Entry 7JHG (electron microscopy, 3.47 A resolution); this record covers chains A and H of the 7 polymer chains in the assembly.

== Chain A ==
Protein: 5'-AMP-activated protein kinase catalytic subunit alpha-1
From: Homo sapiens
Notes: EC 2.7.11.1, 2.7.11.27, 2.7.11.31, 2.7.11.26
UniProtKB: Q13131 (AAPK1_HUMAN); residues 13-550 here correspond to UniProt positions 22-559 (UniProt number = residue number + 9)
Sequence (484 residues; each row starts with the number of its first residue; note: 54 numbers in that range are skipped by the numbering (no residue carries them; nothing is unmodelled there)):
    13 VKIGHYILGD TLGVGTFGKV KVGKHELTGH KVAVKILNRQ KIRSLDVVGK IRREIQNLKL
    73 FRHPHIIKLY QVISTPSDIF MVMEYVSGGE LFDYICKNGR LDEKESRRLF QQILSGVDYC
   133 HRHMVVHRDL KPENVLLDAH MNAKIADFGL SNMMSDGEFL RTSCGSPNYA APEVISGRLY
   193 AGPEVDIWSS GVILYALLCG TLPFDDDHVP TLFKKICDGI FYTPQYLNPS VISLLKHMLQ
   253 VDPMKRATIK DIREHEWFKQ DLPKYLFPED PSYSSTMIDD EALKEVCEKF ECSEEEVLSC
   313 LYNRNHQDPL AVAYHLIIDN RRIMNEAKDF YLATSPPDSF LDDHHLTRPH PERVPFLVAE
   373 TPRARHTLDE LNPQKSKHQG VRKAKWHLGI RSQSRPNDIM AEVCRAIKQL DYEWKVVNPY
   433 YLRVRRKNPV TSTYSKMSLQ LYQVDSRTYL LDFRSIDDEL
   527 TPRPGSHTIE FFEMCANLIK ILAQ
Not modelled in the structure: 285-388
Small-molecule neighbours: Dorsomorphin (TAK; 6-[4-(2-piperidin-1-ylethoxy)phenyl]-3-pyridin-4-ylpyrazolo[1,5-a]pyrimidine): Leu24, Val32, Ala45, Lys47, Met95, Glu96, Tyr97, Val98, Ser99, Gly100, Gly101, Lys109, Leu148, Ala158
Curated features (UniProtKB/Swiss-Prot):
  - active site: Asp141 (Proton acceptor)
  - binding site (ATP): Leu24 to Val32, Lys47
  - modified residue: Thr23 (Phosphothreonine), Thr174 (Phosphothreonine), Thr260 (Phosphothreonine), Thr346 (Phosphothreonine), Ser347 (Phosphoserine), Ser351 (Phosphoserine), Thr359 (Phosphothreonine), Thr373 (Phosphothreonine), Ser388 (Phosphoserine), Ser458 (Phosphoserine)

== Chain H ==
Protein: Fab heavy chain
From: synthetic construct
Notes: antibody fragment or engineered binder
Sequence (237 residues; each row starts with the number of its first residue):
     1 EISEVQLVES GGGLVQPGGS LRLSCAASGF NIYYYSIHWV RQAPGKGLEW VASIYPYSGS
    61 TSYADSVKGR FTISADTSKN TAYLQMNSLR AEDTAVYYCA RYYPYFISYY SKMEAMDYWG
   121 QGTLVTVSSA STKGPSVFPL APSSKSTSGG TAALGCLVKD YFPEPVTVSW NSGALTSGVH
   181 TFPAVLQSSG LYSLSSVVTV PSSSLGTQTY ICNVNHKPSN TKVDKKVEPK SCDKTHT
Not modelled in the structure: 1-3, 232-237
Disulfides: Cys25-Cys99, Cys156-Cys212

== How chain A and chain H interact ==
Pairs across the interface (58; chain A residue first):
  Arg55(A) - Tyr109(H)
  Leu57(A) - Tyr109(H)  hydrogen bond (backbone-side chain)
  Leu57(A) - Tyr110(H)
  Lys62(A) - Tyr109(H)
  Lys62(A) - Tyr110(H)
  Glu66(A) - Tyr109(H)
  Asn69(A) - Phe106(H)
  Asn69(A) - Tyr109(H)
  Asp130(A) - Tyr57(H)  hydrogen bond
  His133(A) - Tyr34(H)
  His133(A) - Tyr57(H)
  Arg134(A) - Tyr57(H)
  His135(A) - Phe106(H)
  Met136(A) - Tyr55(H)
  Met136(A) - Pro104(H)
  Met136(A) - Tyr105(H)
  Met136(A) - Phe106(H)  hydrogen bond (backbone-backbone)
  Val137(A) - Tyr105(H)
  Val137(A) - Phe106(H)  hydrophobic
  Val138(A) - Tyr105(H)  hydrophobic
  Arg140(A) - Tyr103(H)  hydrogen bond
  Arg140(A) - Ile107(H)
  Asn164(A) - Phe106(H)  hydrogen bond (side chain-backbone)
  Asn164(A) - Ile107(H)
  Met165(A) - Tyr109(H)  hydrophobic
  Asp168(A) - Ile107(H)
  Asp168(A) - Ser108(H)
  Arg190(A) - Glu4(H)
  Arg190(A) - Val5(H)
  Arg190(A) - Gly29(H)  hydrogen bond (side chain-backbone)
  Leu191(A) - Tyr118(H)
  Tyr192(A) - Ile107(H)  hydrophobic
  Gly194(A) - Tyr35(H)
  Pro195(A) - Tyr34(H)  hydrophobic
  Pro195(A) - Tyr35(H)
  Pro195(A) - Tyr105(H)
  Glu196(A) - Asn31(H)
  Glu196(A) - Tyr34(H)
  Ile199(A) - Tyr34(H)
  Pro255(A) - Gly29(H)
  Pro255(A) - Phe30(H)  hydrophobic
  Pro255(A) - Asn31(H)
  Met256(A) - Ala27(H)
  Met256(A) - Ser28(H)
  Met256(A) - Gly29(H)
  Met256(A) - Phe30(H)
  Met256(A) - Asn80(H)  hydrogen bond (backbone-side chain)
  Arg258(A) - Asn31(H)
  Ala259(A) - Tyr34(H)
  Thr260(A) - Asn31(H)
  Thr260(A) - Tyr33(H)
  Thr260(A) - Tyr34(H)
  Ile261(A) - Tyr34(H)
  Ile261(A) - Tyr57(H)  hydrophobic
  Lys262(A) - Tyr33(H)
  Ser284(A) - Tyr33(H)  hydrogen bond
  Ser284(A) - Tyr57(H)
  Ser284(A) - Ser58(H)
Other interface residues (no listed pair), chain A (32 interface residues in all): Arg65
Other interface residues (no listed pair), chain H (27 interface residues in all): Pro56, Gly59, Thr77, Met113

== In short ==
The interface between chain A and chain H involves 32 residues on one side and 27 on the other; the contacts
include 8 hydrogen bonds. Polar contacts include Leu57(A)-Tyr109(H), Asp130(A)-Tyr57(H) and
Arg140(A)-Tyr103(H). Ligands of chain A: Dorsomorphin.
Here chain A is 5'-AMP-activated protein kinase catalytic subunit alpha-1 (Homo sapiens) and chain H is Fab
heavy chain (synthetic construct). Entry 7JHG (Cryo-EM structure of ATP-bound fully inactive AMPK in complex
with Dorsomorphin (Compound C) and Fab-nanobody) was determined by electron microscopy, deposited together
with 7M74, 7JIJ and 7JHH.
